Entry 9ET9 (X-ray diffraction, 2.49 A resolution); this record covers chains D and C.

== Chain D ==
Molecule: Cyclin-A2
From: Bos taurus
UniProtKB: P30274 (CCNA2_BOVIN); residues 172-432 here correspond to UniProt positions 170-430 (UniProt number = residue number - 2)
Amino-acid sequence (268 residues; numbered 171 to 438; the number before each row is that of its first residue):
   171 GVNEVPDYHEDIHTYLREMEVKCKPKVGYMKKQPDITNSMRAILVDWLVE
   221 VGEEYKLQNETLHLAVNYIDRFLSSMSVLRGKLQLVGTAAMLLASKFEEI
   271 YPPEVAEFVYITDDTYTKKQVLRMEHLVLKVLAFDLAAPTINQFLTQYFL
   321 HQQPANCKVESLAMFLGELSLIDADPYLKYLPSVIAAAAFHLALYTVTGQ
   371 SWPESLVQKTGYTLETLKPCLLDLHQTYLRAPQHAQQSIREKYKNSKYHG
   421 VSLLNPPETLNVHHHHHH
Disordered / not traced: 430-438
Sequence notes: expression tag (171, 433-438)
Small-molecule neighbours: 4-bromanylpyridin-2-amine (HEW): Ile213, Leu214, Trp217, Gln254

== Chain C ==
Molecule: Cyclin-dependent kinase 2
From: Homo sapiens
Notes: EC 2.7.11.22
UniProtKB: P24941 (CDK2_HUMAN); numbering as in UniProt (aligned over 1-298)
Amino-acid sequence (302 residues; each row starts with the number of its first residue; numbers below 1 keep their minus sign (Gly-3 is residue -3)):
    -3 GPGSMENFQKVEKIGEGTYGVVYKARNKLTGEVVALKKIRLDTETEGVPS
    47 TAIREISLLKELNHPNIVKLLDVIHTENKLYLVFEFLHQDLKKFMDASAL
    97 TGIPLPLIKSYLFQLLQGLAFCHSHRVLHRDLKPQNLLINTEGAIKLADF
   147 GLARAFGVPVRTYTHEVVTLWYRAPEILLGCKYYSTAVDIWSLGCIFAEM
   197 VTRRALFPGDSEIDQLFRIFRTLGTPDEVVWPGVTSMPDYKPSFPKWARQ
   247 DFSKVVPPLDEDGRSLLSQMLHYDPNKRISAKAALAHPFFQDVTKPVPHL
   297 RL
Disordered / not traced: -3 to -1, 239-248, 297-298
Sequence notes: expression tag (-3 to 0)
Modified residues: Thr160 (phosphothreonine; TPO)
UniProt features mapped onto this chain:
  - active site: Asp127 (Proton acceptor)
  - binding site (ATP): Ile10 to Val18, Lys33, Glu81 to Leu83, Asp86, Lys129 to Asn132, Asp145
  - binding site (Mg(2+)): Asn132, Asp145
  - site (CDK7 binding): Lys9, Lys88, Lys89, Leu166
  - modified residue: Met1 (N-acetylmethionine), Lys6 (N6-acetyllysine), Thr14 (Phosphothreonine), Tyr15 (Phosphotyrosine), Tyr19 (Phosphotyrosine), Thr160 (Phosphothreonine)
  - natural variant: Pro45 (P45L: In a glioblastoma multiforme sample)
  - mutagenesis: Lys9 (K9F: Reduced phosphorylation by CAK), Thr14 (T14A: 2-fold increase in activity), Tyr15 (Y15F: 2-fold increase in activity), Lys88 to Lys89 (Reduced phosphorylation by CAK), Thr160 (T160A: Abolishes activity), Leu166 (L166R: Reduced phosphorylation by CAK and reduced kinase activity)
Small-molecule neighbours:
  - 4-bromanylpyridin-2-amine (HEW), molecule 1: Met1, Phe4, Gln5, Lys6, Tyr19, Ala21, Leu32, Tyr77
  - 4-bromanylpyridin-2-amine (HEW), molecule 2: Ile10, Val18, Ala31, Lys33, Val64, Phe80, Glu81, Phe82, Leu83, Leu134

== Interface between chain D and chain C ==
Pairs across the interface (85):
  Gly171(D) - Asn272(C)
  Val172(D) - Ser181(C)  hydrogen bond (backbone-side chain)
  Val172(D) - Pro271(C)
  Val172(D) - Asn272(C)  hydrogen bond (backbone-side chain)
  Asn173(D) - Pro155(C)
  Asn173(D) - Val156(C)  hydrogen bond (backbone-backbone)
  Asn173(D) - Tyr179(C)
  Asn173(D) - Ser181(C)
  Val175(D) - Phe152(C)  hydrophobic
  Val175(D) - Val154(C)  hydrophobic
  Val175(D) - Ser181(C)
  Val175(D) - Thr182(C)
  Asp177(D) - Ser276(C)  hydrogen bond
  Asp177(D) - Lys278(C)  hydrogen bond (backbone-side chain)
  Tyr178(D) - Ala116(C)
  Tyr178(D) - His119(C)
  Tyr178(D) - Ser120(C)
  Tyr178(D) - Ser276(C)
  Tyr178(D) - Ala277(C)  hydrogen bond (side chain-backbone)
  Tyr178(D) - Lys278(C)  hydrogen bond (side chain-backbone)
  Asp181(D) - Ser120(C)
  Asp181(D) - Lys278(C)  salt bridge
  Ile182(D) - His119(C)
  Ile182(D) - Ser120(C)
  Ile182(D) - Arg122(C)
  Ile182(D) - Phe152(C)  hydrophobic
  Tyr185(D) - Glu57(C)  hydrogen bond
  Tyr185(D) - His121(C)
  Tyr185(D) - Arg122(C)
  Leu186(D) - Arg122(C)
  Met189(D) - Glu57(C)
  Gln228(D) - Arg157(C)
  Leu263(D) - Ile49(C)  hydrophobic
  Lys266(D) - Glu42(C)  hydrogen bond (side chain-backbone)
  Lys266(D) - Gly43(C)
  Lys266(D) - Val44(C)  hydrogen bond (side chain-backbone)
  Lys266(D) - Ser46(C)
  Lys266(D) - Ile49(C)
  Lys266(D) - Arg50(C)
  Phe267(D) - Arg50(C)  hydrogen bond (backbone-side chain)
  Phe267(D) - Ser53(C)
  Phe267(D) - Ala151(C)  hydrophobic
  Glu268(D) - Arg50(C)
  Glu268(D) - Arg150(C)  hydrogen bond (backbone-side chain)
  Glu268(D) - Arg157(C)  salt bridge
  Glu269(D) - Arg50(C)
  Glu269(D) - Arg150(C)
  Glu269(D) - Thr160(C)
  Ile270(D) - Arg150(C)
  Ile270(D) - Thr158(C)
  Ile270(D) - Tyr159(C)
  Ile270(D) - Thr160(C)
  Glu274(D) - Glu42(C)
  Val275(D) - Thr41(C)
  Val275(D) - Glu42(C)  hydrogen bond (backbone-side chain)
  Lys288(D) - Glu40(C)  hydrogen bond (side chain-backbone)
  Lys288(D) - Thr41(C)
  Lys289(D) - Thr39(C)
  Lys289(D) - Glu40(C)  salt bridge
  Leu292(D) - Asp38(C)
  Leu292(D) - Thr39(C)
  Leu292(D) - Glu40(C)
  Leu292(D) - Thr41(C)
  Leu292(D) - Glu42(C)
  Leu292(D) - Gly43(C)
  Arg293(D) - Glu73(C)  salt bridge
  Glu295(D) - Gly43(C)
  Glu295(D) - Val44(C)  hydrogen bond (side chain-backbone)
  His296(D) - Leu37(C)
  His296(D) - His71(C)  hydrogen bond
  His296(D) - Thr72(C)
  Leu299(D) - Val44(C)  hydrophobic
  Lys300(D) - His71(C)
  Ala303(D) - Lys56(C)  hydrogen bond (backbone-side chain)
  Phe304(D) - Ile52(C)  hydrophobic
  Phe304(D) - Ser53(C)
  Phe304(D) - His71(C)
  Asp305(D) - Lys56(C)  salt bridge
  Leu306(D) - Ile49(C)  hydrophobic
  Leu306(D) - Ser53(C)
  Ala307(D) - Glu57(C)
  Ala307(D) - Arg122(C)  hydrogen bond (backbone-side chain)
  Thr316(D) - Val154(C)  hydrogen bond (side chain-backbone)
  Thr316(D) - Pro155(C)
  Gln317(D) - Val154(C)  hydrogen bond (backbone-backbone)
Interface residues without a listed pair, chain D (38 interface residues in all): Glu174, Tyr271, Leu320
Interface residues without a listed pair, chain C (47 interface residues in all): Leu54, Val69, Leu76, Glu162, Tyr180, Ala183

== Summary ==
38 residues of chain D and 47 residues of chain C are in contact; the contacts include 20 hydrogen bonds and 5
salt bridges. Among the polar pairs are Asp181(D)-Lys278(C), Glu268(D)-Arg157(C) and Lys289(D)-Glu40(C).
Ligands of chain D: 4-bromanylpyridin-2-amine. Chain C binds 4-bromanylpyridin-2-amine.
Chain D is Cyclin-A2 (Bos taurus) and chain C is Cyclin-dependent kinase 2 (Homo sapiens); the structure,
CDK2-cyclin A in complex with FragLite 4, was determined by X-ray diffraction, deposited together with 9ESJ,
9ESK, 9ESL, 9ESN, 9ESO, 9ESP and 21 further entries.
